PDB entry 2HTK | X-ray diffraction, 3.41 A resolution | chains A and B of the 6 polymer chains in the assembly

== Chain A (and B) ==
Protein: H(+)/Cl(-) exchange transporter clcA
Organism: Escherichia coli
Notes: chain B of this document is another copy of the same molecule, construct and numbering; everything in this record applies to it too
UniProtKB: P37019 (CLCA_ECOLI); residues 1-473 here = UniProt positions 1-473
Chain sequence (473 residues; numbered 1 to 473; the number before each row is that of its first residue):
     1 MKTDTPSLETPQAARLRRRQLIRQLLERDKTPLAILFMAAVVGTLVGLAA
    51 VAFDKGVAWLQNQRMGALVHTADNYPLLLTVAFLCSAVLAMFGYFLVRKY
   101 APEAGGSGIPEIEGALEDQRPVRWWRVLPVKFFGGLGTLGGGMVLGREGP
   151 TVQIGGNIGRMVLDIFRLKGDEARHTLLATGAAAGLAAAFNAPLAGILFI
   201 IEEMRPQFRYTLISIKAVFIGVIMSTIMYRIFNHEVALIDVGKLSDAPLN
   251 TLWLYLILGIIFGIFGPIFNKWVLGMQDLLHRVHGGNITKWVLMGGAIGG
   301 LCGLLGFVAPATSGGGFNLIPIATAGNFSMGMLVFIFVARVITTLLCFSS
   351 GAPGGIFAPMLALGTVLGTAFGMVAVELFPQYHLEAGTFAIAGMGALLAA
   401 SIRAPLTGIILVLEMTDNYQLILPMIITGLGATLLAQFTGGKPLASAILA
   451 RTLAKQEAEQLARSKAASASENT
Not modelled in the structure: 1-16, 461-473 (chain B: 1-17, 459-473)
Differences from the reference sequence: engineered mutation Ala-445 (Tyr in P37019)
Swiss-Prot annotation at these positions:
  - motif: Gly-106 to Pro-110 (Selectivity filter part_1), Gly-146 to Pro-150 (Selectivity filter part_2), Gly-355 to Pro-359 (Selectivity filter part_3)
  - binding site (chloride): Ser-107, Ile-356, Phe-357
  - site: Glu-148 (Mediates proton transfer from the outer aqueous phase to the interior of the protein), Glu-203 (Mediates proton transfer from the protein to the inner aqueous phase)
  - mutagenesis: Ser-107 (S107A: Uncouples chloride transport from proton transport), Glu-148 (E148A/Q: Abolishes proton transport, but permits the transit of chloride ions. Abolishes gating, permitting continuous rapid transit of chloride ions; when associated with A-445), Glu-203 (E203A/G/Q/S/T: Abolishes proton transport, and reduces chloride transport; E203C/I/L/V: Abolishes proton and chloride transport; E203D/H: No effect on proton and chloride transport ...)

== Interface between chain A and chain B ==
Pairs across the interface (117):
  Arg-17(A) with Glu-117(B), salt bridge; Gln-119(B); Arg-209(B)
  Arg-18(A) with Gln-119(B); Leu-453(B); Gln-456(B); Glu-457(B)
  Arg-19(A) with Glu-457(B), salt bridge
  Leu-21(A) with Glu-117(B); Gln-119(B)
  Ile-22(A) with Leu-453(B), hydrophobic; Ala-454(B); Glu-457(B)
  Gln-24(A) with Phe-208(B)
  Leu-25(A) with Phe-208(B); Ser-446(B); Leu-449(B), hydrophobic
  Leu-26(A) with Lys-442(B)
  Arg-28(A) with Glu-202(B), hydrogen bond (side chain-backbone); Glu-203(B), salt bridge; Gln-207(B), hydrogen bond; Phe-208(B); Pro-443(B); Ser-446(B), hydrogen bond
  Asp-29(A) with Arg-403(B), salt bridge; Thr-433(B); Gln-437(B), hydrogen bond (backbone-side chain)
  Lys-30(A) with Gln-437(B)
  Thr-31(A) with Gln-437(B)
  Leu-33(A) with Phe-438(B), hydrophobic
  Leu-36(A) with Phe-438(B), hydrophobic
  Glu-117(A) with Leu-21(B)
  Gln-119(A) with Arg-18(B), hydrogen bond (backbone-side chain); Leu-21(B)
  Leu-194(A) with Ile-426(B), hydrophobic
  Ile-197(A) with Leu-406(B), hydrophobic
  Leu-198(A) with Leu-198(B), hydrophobic
  Ile-201(A) with Ile-201(B), hydrophobic; Leu-406(B), hydrophobic
  Glu-202(A) with Arg-28(B), hydrogen bond (backbone-side chain)
  Glu-203(A) with Arg-28(B), salt bridge
  Arg-205(A) with Arg-205(B)
  Gln-207(A) with Arg-28(B); Tyr-210(B), hydrogen bond (backbone-side chain)
  Phe-208(A) with Leu-21(B), hydrophobic; Gln-24(B); Leu-25(B); Arg-28(B); Tyr-210(B)
  Arg-209(A) with Tyr-210(B)
  Tyr-210(A) with Gln-207(B), hydrogen bond (side chain-backbone); Phe-208(B); Arg-209(B); Tyr-210(B)
  Lys-216(A) with Arg-403(B); Thr-433(B), hydrogen bond (side chain-backbone); Leu-434(B); Gln-437(B)
  Phe-219(A) with Leu-406(B), hydrophobic; Ile-409(B), hydrophobic; Ile-426(B), hydrophobic; Leu-430(B), hydrophobic
  Ile-220(A) with Leu-430(B), hydrophobic
  Ile-223(A) with Ile-426(B), hydrophobic; Leu-430(B), hydrophobic
  Thr-226(A) with Leu-423(B)
  Arg-230(A) with Leu-249(B); Leu-423(B)
  Leu-249(A) with Arg-230(B); His-234(B)
  Arg-403(A) with Asp-29(B), salt bridge; Lys-216(B)
  Leu-406(A) with Leu-194(B), hydrophobic; Ile-197(B), hydrophobic; Leu-198(B), hydrophobic; Phe-219(B), hydrophobic
  Ile-409(A) with Phe-219(B), hydrophobic
  Leu-413(A) with Leu-194(B), hydrophobic
  Glu-414(A) with Tyr-419(B), hydrogen bond
  Asp-417(A) with Tyr-419(B)
  Tyr-419(A) with Asn-191(B); Glu-414(B), hydrogen bond; Asp-417(B)
  Ile-422(A) with Leu-194(B), hydrophobic; Arg-230(B)
  Leu-423(A) with Thr-226(B); Arg-230(B)
  Ile-426(A) with Pro-193(B), hydrophobic; Phe-219(B), hydrophobic; Ile-223(B), hydrophobic
  Leu-430(A) with Lys-216(B); Phe-219(B), hydrophobic; Ile-220(B), hydrophobic; Ile-223(B), hydrophobic
  Thr-433(A) with Asp-29(B); Lys-216(B), hydrogen bond (backbone-side chain)
  Leu-434(A) with Leu-36(B), hydrophobic; Lys-216(B); Ile-220(B), hydrophobic
  Gln-437(A) with Asp-29(B), hydrogen bond (side chain-backbone); Lys-30(B); Thr-31(B); Leu-36(B); Lys-216(B)
  Phe-438(A) with Leu-33(B), hydrophobic; Leu-36(B), hydrophobic
  Lys-442(A) with Leu-26(B)
  Ser-446(A) with Leu-25(B); Arg-28(B), hydrogen bond
  Leu-449(A) with Leu-25(B), hydrophobic
  Ala-450(A) with Leu-25(B), hydrophobic
  Leu-453(A) with Ile-22(B)
  Ala-454(A) with Ile-22(B)
  Gln-456(A) with Arg-18(B), hydrogen bond
  Glu-457(A) with Arg-18(B); Arg-19(B); Ile-22(B)
Interface residues without a listed pair, chain A (69 interface residues in all): Glu-113, Asn-191, Ala-192, Pro-193, Ile-215, Ile-227, Ile-231, Lys-243, Leu-252, Ile-410, Ile-427, Pro-443
Interface residues without a listed pair, chain B (69 interface residues in all): Asp-118, Ala-192, Ile-215, Ile-227, Ile-231, Lys-243, Leu-252, Ile-410, Leu-413, Ile-422, Ile-427, Ala-450

== In short ==
The chain A/chain B interface involves 69 residues from each chain; the contacts include 15 hydrogen bonds and
6 salt bridges. Among the polar pairs are Arg-17(A)/Glu-117(B), Arg-19(A)/Glu-457(B) and Arg-28(A)/Glu-203(B).
From UniProt: 3 chloride-binding residues and 3 mutagenesis sites on chain A.
Both chains are H(+)/Cl(-) exchange transporter clcA (Escherichia coli). Entry 2HTK (Structure of the
Escherichia coli ClC chloride channel Y445A mutant and Fab complex) was determined by X-ray diffraction (same
publication as 2HLF, 2HT2, 2HT3, 2HT4 and 2HTL).
